8JP9 - chains E and F of the 8 polymer chains in the assembly; structure by electron microscopy, 3.37 A resolution.

Chain E (and F):
Name: Protein ERGIC-53
Source organism: Homo sapiens
Notes: chain F of this document is another copy of the same molecule, construct and numbering; everything in this record applies to it too
Reference sequence: P49257 (LMAN1_HUMAN); residues 1-510 here = UniProt positions 1-510
Amino-acid sequence (522 residues; row label = number of the first residue in the row):
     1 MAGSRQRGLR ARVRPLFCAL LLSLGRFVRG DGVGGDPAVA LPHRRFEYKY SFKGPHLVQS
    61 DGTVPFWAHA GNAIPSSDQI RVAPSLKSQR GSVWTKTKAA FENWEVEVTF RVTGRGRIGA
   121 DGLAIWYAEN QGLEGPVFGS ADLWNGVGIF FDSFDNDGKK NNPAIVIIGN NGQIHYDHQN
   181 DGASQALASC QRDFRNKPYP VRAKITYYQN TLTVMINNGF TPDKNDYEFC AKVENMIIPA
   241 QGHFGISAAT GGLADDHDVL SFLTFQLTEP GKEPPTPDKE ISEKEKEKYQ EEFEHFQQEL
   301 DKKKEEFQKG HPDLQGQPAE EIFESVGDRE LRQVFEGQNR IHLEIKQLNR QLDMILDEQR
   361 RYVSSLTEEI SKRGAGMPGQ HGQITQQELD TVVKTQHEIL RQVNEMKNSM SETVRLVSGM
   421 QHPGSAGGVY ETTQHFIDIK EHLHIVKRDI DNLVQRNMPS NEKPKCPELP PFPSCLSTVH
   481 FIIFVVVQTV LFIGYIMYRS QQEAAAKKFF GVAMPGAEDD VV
Disordered / not traced: 1-41, 368-522 (chain F: 1-41, 313-323, 366-522)
Sequence notes: expression tag (511-522)
Disulfide bonds: Cys190-Cys230
Metal / ion sites: Ca2+ site 1: Asp152, Phe154, Asn156, Asp181; Ca2+ site 2: Asp155, Asp157, Asn161, Asn162, Asp181

Chain E / chain F interface:
Residue-residue contacts (62; chain E residue first):
  Ile74(E) - Ile74(F)  hydrophobic
  Ile74(E) - Leu86(F)  hydrophobic
  Asp78(E) - Lys87(F)
  Gln79(E) - Leu86(F)
  Arg81(E) - Ser85(F)  hydrogen bond
  Arg81(E) - Leu86(F)
  Ser85(E) - Arg81(F)
  Leu86(E) - Ile74(F)  hydrophobic
  Leu86(E) - Gln79(F)
  Leu86(E) - Arg81(F)
  Thr113(E) - Arg115(F)
  Arg115(E) - Arg111(F)
  Arg115(E) - Thr113(F)
  Asn196(E) - Arg115(F)  hydrogen bond
  Asp256(E) - Arg81(F)  salt bridge
  Asp256(E) - Asp256(F)
  Glu321(E) - Gly116(F)
  Glu321(E) - Arg117(F)
  Ile322(E) - Arg115(F)
  Ile322(E) - Gly116(F)
  Phe323(E) - Arg115(F)
  Glu324(E) - Arg117(F)
  Arg329(E) - Gly114(F)  hydrogen bond (side chain-backbone)
  Arg329(E) - Arg115(F)  hydrogen bond (side chain-backbone)
  Arg329(E) - Asn196(F)  hydrogen bond
  Glu330(E) - Leu331(F)
  Arg332(E) - Arg117(F)
  Gln333(E) - Asn196(F)  hydrogen bond (side chain-backbone)
  Gln333(E) - Pro198(F)
  Gln333(E) - Phe220(F)
  Val334(E) - Val334(F)  hydrophobic
  Val334(E) - Phe335(F)  hydrophobic
  Val334(E) - Gln338(F)  hydrogen bond (backbone-side chain)
  Glu336(E) - Phe220(F)
  Gly337(E) - Phe220(F)
  Gly337(E) - Gln338(F)
  Gln338(E) - Gln338(F)
  Arg340(E) - Phe220(F)
  Arg340(E) - Gln338(F)
  Ile341(E) - Ile341(F)  hydrophobic
  Ile341(E) - Ile345(F)  hydrophobic
  Glu344(E) - His342(F)
  Glu344(E) - Ile345(F)
  Glu344(E) - Lys346(F)  salt bridge
  Glu344(E) - Asn349(F)
  Ile345(E) - Ile345(F)  hydrophobic
  Gln347(E) - Asn349(F)
  Leu348(E) - Leu348(F)
  Leu348(E) - Asn349(F)
  Leu348(E) - Leu352(F)  hydrophobic
  Gln351(E) - Asn349(F)
  Gln351(E) - Leu352(F)
  Gln351(E) - Asp353(F)
  Leu352(E) - Leu352(F)  hydrophobic
  Ile355(E) - Ile355(F)  hydrophobic
  Ile355(E) - Leu356(F)  hydrophobic
  Glu358(E) - Gln359(F)  hydrogen bond
  Glu358(E) - Arg360(F)  salt bridge
  Glu358(E) - Val363(F)
  Gln359(E) - Gln359(F)  hydrogen bond
  Tyr362(E) - Tyr362(F)  hydrogen bond (side chain-backbone)
  Tyr362(E) - Val363(F)  hydrogen bond (side chain-backbone)
Other interface residues (no listed pair), chain E (38 interface residues in all): Lys87, Arg117, Lys197, Asp258
Other interface residues (no listed pair), chain F (43 interface residues in all): Ser76, Asp78, Pro84, Asp193, Lys197, Gly327, Asp328, Asn339, Ser365

Summary:
38 residues of chain E and 43 residues of chain F are in contact, with 11 hydrogen bonds and 3 salt bridges.
Polar contacts include Asp256(E)-Arg81(F), Glu344(E)-Lys346(F) and Glu358(E)-Arg360(F). Asp152(E), Phe154(E),
Asn156(E) and Asp181(E) coordinate Ca2+ site 1.
Both chains are Protein ERGIC-53 (Homo sapiens). Entry 8JP9 (Cryo-EM structure of the head region of
full-length ERGIC-53 with MCFD2 (Substate D)) was determined by electron microscopy (same publication as 8JP4,
8JP5, 8JP6, 8JP7, 8JP8 and 8JPG).
